Entry 6PC5 (electron microscopy, 2.70 A resolution); this record covers chains I and L of the 8 polymer chains in the assembly.

# Chain I
Molecule: 23S ribosomal RNA
From: Escherichia coli
Sequence (2904 nucleotides; numbered 1 to 2904; the number before each row is that of its first residue):
     1 GGUUAAGCGA CUAAGCGUAC ACGGUGGAUG CCCUGGCAGU CAGAGGCGAU GAAGGACGUG
    61 CUAAUCUGCG AUAAGCGUCG GUAAGGUGAU AUGAACCGUU AUAACCGGCG AUUUCCGAAU
   121 GGGGAAACCC AGUGUGUUUC GACACACUAU CAUUAACUGA AUCCAUAGGU UAAUGAGGCG
   181 AACCGGGGGA ACUGAAACAU CUAAGUACCC CGAGGAAAAG AAAUCAACCG AGAUUCCCCC
   241 AGUAGCGGCG AGCGAACGGG GAGCAGCCCA GAGCCUGAAU CAGUGUGUGU GUUAGUGGAA
   301 GCGUCUGGAA AGGCGCGCGA UACAGGGUGA CAGCCCCGUA CACAAAAAUG CACAUGCUGU
   361 GAGCUCGAUG AGUAGGGCGG GACACGUGGU AUCCUGUCUG AAUAUGGGGG GACCAUCCUC
   421 CAAGGCUAAA UACUCCUGAC UGACCGAUAG UGAACCAGUA CCGUGAGGGA AAGGCGAAAA
   481 GAACCCCGGC GAGGGGAGUG AAAAAGAACC UGAAACCGUG UACGUACAAG CAGUGGGAGC
   541 ACGCUUAGGC GUGUGACUGC GUACCUUUUG UAUAAUGGGU CAGCGACUUA UAUUCUGUAG
   601 CAAGGUUAAC CGAAUAGGGG AGCCGAAGGG AAACCGAGUC UUAACUGGGC GUUAAGUUGC
   661 AGGGUAUAGA CCCGAAACCC GGUGAUCUAG CCAUGGGCAG GUUGAAGGUU GGGUAACACU
   721 AACUGGAGGA CCGAACCGAC UAAUGUUGAA AAAUUAGCGG AUGACUUGUG GCUGGGGGUG
   781 AAAGGCCAAU CAAACCGGGA GAUAGCUGGU UCUCCCCGAA AGCUAUUUAG GUAGCGCCUC
   841 GUGAAUUCAU CUCCGGGGGU AGAGCACUGU UUCGGCAAGG GGGUCAUCCC GACUUACCAA
   901 CCCGAUGCAA ACUGCGAAUA CCGGAGAAUG UUAUCACGGG AGACACACGG CGGGUGCUAA
   961 CGUCCGUCGU GAAGAGGGAA ACAACCCAGA CCGCCAGCUA AGGUCCCAAA GUCAUGGUUA
  1021 AGUGGGAAAC GAUGUGGGAA GGCCCAGACA GCCAGGAUGU UGGCUUAGAA GCAGCCAUCA
  1081 UUUAAAGAAA GCGUAAUAGC UCACUGGUCG AGUCGGCCUG CGCGGAAGAU GUAACGGGGC
  1141 UAAACCAUGC ACCGAAGCUG CGGCAGCGAC GCUUAUGCGU UGUUGGGUAG GGGAGCGUUC
  1201 UGUAAGCCUG CGAAGGUGUG CUGUGAGGCA UGCUGGAGGU AUCAGAAGUG CGAAUGCUGA
  1261 CAUAAGUAAC GAUAAAGCGG GUGAAAAGCC CGCUCGCCGG AAGACCAAGG GUUCCUGUCC
  1321 AACGUUAAUC GGGGCAGGGU GAGUCGACCC CUAAGGCGAG GCCGAAAGGC GUAGUCGAUG
  1381 GGAAACAGGU UAAUAUUCCU GUACUUGGUG UUACUGCGAA GGGGGGACGG AGAAGGCUAU
  1441 GUUGGCCGGG CGACGGUUGU CCCGGUUUAA GCGUGUAGGC UGGUUUUCCA GGCAAAUCCG
  1501 GAAAAUCAAG GCUGAGGCGU GAUGACGAGG CACUACGGUG CUGAAGCAAC AAAUGCCCUG
  1561 CUUCCAGGAA AAGCCUCUAA GCAUCAGGUA ACAUCAAAUC GUACCCCAAA CCGACACAGG
  1621 UGGUCAGGUA GAGAAUACCA AGGCGCUUGA GAGAACUCGG GUGAAGGAAC UAGGCAAAAU
  1681 GGUGCCGUAA CUUCGGGAGA AGGCACGCUG AUAUGUAGGU GAGGUCCCUC GCGGAUGGAG
  1741 CUGAAAUCAG UCGAAGAUAC CAGCUGGCUG CAACUGUUUA UUAAAAACAC AGCACUGUGC
  1801 AAACACGAAA GUGGACGUAU ACGGUGUGAC GCCUGCCCGG UGCCGGAAGG UUAAUUGAUG
  1861 GGGUUAGCGC AAGCGAAGCU CUUGAUCGAA GCCCCGGUAA ACGGCGGCCG UAACXAUAAC
  1921 GGUCCUAAGG UAGCGAAAUU CCUUGUCGGG UAAGUUCCGA CXUGCACGAA UGGCGUAAUG
  1981 AUGGCCAGGC UGUCUCCACC CGAGACUCAG UGAAAUUGAA CUCGCUGUGA AGAUGCAGUG
  2041 UACCCGCGGC AAGACGGAAA GACCCCGUXA ACCUUUACUA UAGCUUGACA CUGAACAUUG
  2101 AGCCUUGAUG UGUAGGAUAG GUGGGAGGCU UUGAAGUGUG GACGCCAGUC UGCAUGGAGC
  2161 CGACCUUGAA AUACCACCCU UUAAUGUUUG AUGUUCUAAC GUUGACCCGU AAUCCGGGUU
  2221 GCGGACAGUG UCUGGUGGGU AGUUUGACUG GGGCGGUCUC CUCCUAAAGA GUAACGGAGG
  2281 AGCACGAAGG UUGGCUAAUC CUGGUCGGAC AUCAGGAGGU UAGUGCAAUG GCAUAAGCCA
  2341 GCUUGACUGC GAGCGUGACG GCGCGAGCAG GUGCGAAAGC AGGUCAUAGU GAUCCGGUGG
  2401 UUCUGAAUGG AAGGGCCAUC GCUCAACGGA UAAAAGGUAC UCCGGGGAUA ACAGGCUGAU
  2461 ACCGCCCAAG AGUUCAUAUC GACGGCGGUG UUUGGCACCU CGAUGUCGGC UCAUCACAUC
  2521 CUGGGGCUGA AGUAGGUCCC AAGGGUAUGG CUGUUCGCCA UUUAAAGUGG UACGCGAGCU
  2581 GGGUUUAGAA CGUCGUGAGA CAGUUCGGUC CCUAUCUGCC GUGGGCGCUG GAGAACUGAG
  2641 GGGGGCUGCU CCUAGUACGA GAGGACCGGA GUGGACGCAU CACUGGUGUU CGGGUUGUCA
  2701 UGCCAAUGGC ACUGCCCGGU AGCUAAAUGC GGAAGAGAUA AGUGCUGAAA GCAUCUAAGC
  2761 ACGAAACUUG CCCCGAGAUG AGUUCUCCCU GACCCUUUAA GGGUCCUGAA GGAACGUUGA
  2821 AGACGACGAC GUUGAUAGGC CGGGUGUGUA AGCGCAGCGA UGCGUUGAGC UAACCGGUAC
  2881 UAAUGAACCG UGAGGCUUAA CCUU
Disordered / not traced: 886-891, 2030
Covalently attached groups: covalent link PSU_1911-A1918
Modified positions: 1MG (1N-methylguanosine-5'-monophosphate) at position 745, PSU (pseudouridine-5'-monophosphate) at position 746, 5MU (5-methyluridine 5'-monophosphate) at position 747, PSU (pseudouridine-5'-monophosphate) at position 955, 6MZ (N6-methyladenosine-5'-monophosphate) at position 1618, 2MG (2N-methylguanosine-5'-monophosphate) at position 1835, PSU (pseudouridine-5'-monophosphate) at position 1911, 3TD ((1S)-1,4-anhydro-1-(3-methyl-2,4-dioxo-1,2,3,4-tetrahydropyrimidin-5-yl)-5-O-phosphono-D-ribitol) at position 1915, PSU (pseudouridine-5'-monophosphate) at position 1917, 5MU (5-methyluridine 5'-monophosphate) at position 1939, 5MC (5-methylcytidine-5'-monophosphate) at position 1962, G7M (N7-methyl-guanosine-5'-monophosphate) at position 2069, OMG (o2'-methylguanosine-5'-monophosphate) at position 2251, 2MG (2N-methylguanosine-5'-monophosphate) at position 2445, PSU (pseudouridine-5'-monophosphate) at position 2457, OMC (o2'-methylycytidine-5'-monophosphate) at position 2498, 2MA (2-methyladenosine-5'-monophosphate) at position 2503, PSU (pseudouridine-5'-monophosphate) at position 2504, OMU (o2'-methyluridine 5'-monophosphate) at position 2552, PSU (pseudouridine-5'-monophosphate) at position 2580, PSU (pseudouridine-5'-monophosphate) at position 2605
Residues lining bound ligands: O7V ((2R)-2-[(3S,4R,5E,10E,12E,14S,16R,26aR)-16-fluoro-14-hydroxy-4,12-dimethyl-1,7,22-trioxo-4,7,8,9,14,15,16,17,24,25,26,26a-dodecahydro-1H,3H,22H-21,18-(azeno)pyrrolo[2,1-c][1,8,4,19]dioxadiazacyclotetracosin-3-yl]propyl isoquinolin-3-ylcarbamate): G2061, A2062, C2063, C2064, OMG_2251, A2450, A2451, C2452, 2MA_2503, PSU_2504, G2505, U2506, U2585, A2602
From the paper describing this entry:
  - binding site for O7V: C2452, A2602

# Chain L
Protein: 50S ribosomal protein L15
From: Escherichia coli
UniProt: A0A037Y8L6 (A0A037Y8L6_ECOLX); residue numbers follow UniProt; this construct covers 1-144
Chain sequence (144 residues; numbered 1 to 144; the number before each row is that of its first residue):
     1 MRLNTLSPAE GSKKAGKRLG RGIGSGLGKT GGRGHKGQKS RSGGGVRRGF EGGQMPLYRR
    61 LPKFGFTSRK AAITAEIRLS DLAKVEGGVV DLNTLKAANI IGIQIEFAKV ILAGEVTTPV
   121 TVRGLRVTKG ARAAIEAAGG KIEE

# How chain I and chain L interact
Contacting residue pairs (169):
  A195(I) - Arg47(L)  hydrogen bond to the phosphate
  A196(I) - Gln38(L)  hydrogen bond to the base
  A196(I) - Arg47(L)  salt bridge to the phosphate
  A196(I) - Phe50(L)  base contact
  A244(I) - Thr67(L)  hydrogen bond to the phosphate
  G245(I) - Thr67(L)  hydrogen bond to the phosphate
  C249(I) - Lys63(L)  hydrogen bond to the sugar
  G250(I) - Tyr58(L)  phosphate contact
  G250(I) - Arg59(L)  phosphate contact
  A251(I) - Arg47(L)  sugar contact
  A251(I) - Tyr58(L)  hydrogen bond to the phosphate
  C257(I) - Gln104(L)  hydrogen bond to the base
  G258(I) - Gln104(L)  sugar contact
  U566(I) - Lys29(L)  salt bridge to the phosphate
  U567(I) - Lys29(L)  salt bridge to the phosphate
  U567(I) - His35(L)  salt bridge to the phosphate
  U567(I) - Lys36(L)  hydrogen bond to the phosphate
  U568(I) - Lys36(L)  salt bridge to the phosphate
  C587(I) - Leu19(L)  sugar contact
  C587(I) - Arg21(L)  salt bridge to the phosphate
  C587(I) - Arg33(L)  hydrogen bond to the base
  G597(I) - Gly11(L)  hydrogen bond to the sugar
  G597(I) - Ser12(L)  base contact
  U598(I) - Ala9(L)  sugar contact
  U598(I) - Glu10(L)  sugar contact
  U598(I) - Gly11(L)  sugar contact
  U598(I) - Ser12(L)  sugar contact
  A621(I) - Asn99(L)  hydrogen bond to the phosphate
  G622(I) - Asn99(L)  hydrogen bond to the phosphate
  G622(I) - Ile103(L)  phosphate contact
  A626(I) - Arg78(L)  hydrogen bond to the sugar
  A627(I) - Glu76(L)  hydrogen bond to the sugar
  A627(I) - Arg78(L)  salt bridge to the phosphate
  A627(I) - Leu112(L)  hydrogen bond to the base
  A627(I) - Ala113(L)  base contact
  A631(I) - Phe64(L)  sugar contact
  A631(I) - Gly65(L)  sugar contact
  A631(I) - Phe66(L)  hydrogen bond to the sugar
  A632(I) - Phe66(L)  sugar contact
  A632(I) - Ser68(L)  phosphate contact
  A633(I) - Ser68(L)  hydrogen bond to the phosphate
  A633(I) - Ala71(L)  phosphate contact
  C634(I) - Lys70(L)  phosphate contact
  C634(I) - Arg126(L)  salt bridge to the phosphate
  C635(I) - Lys109(L)  salt bridge to the phosphate
  C635(I) - Arg126(L)  salt bridge to the phosphate
  C635(I) - Lys129(L)  phosphate contact
  G636(I) - Glu76(L)  hydrogen bond to the base
  G636(I) - Lys109(L)  salt bridge to the phosphate
  G636(I) - Ile111(L)  base contact
  G636(I) - Thr128(L)  phosphate contact
  G636(I) - Lys129(L)  salt bridge to the phosphate
  A637(I) - Ile111(L)  phosphate contact
  A637(I) - Leu112(L)  hydrogen bond to the phosphate
  A637(I) - Thr128(L)  hydrogen bond to the phosphate
  A637(I) - Gly130(L)  phosphate contact
  C660(I) - Lys13(L)  sugar contact
  A661(I) - Ser12(L)  sugar contact
  A661(I) - Lys13(L)  sugar contact
  A661(I) - Lys14(L)  hydrogen bond to the sugar
  G662(I) - Lys14(L)  sugar contact
  G662(I) - Ala15(L)  sugar contact
  G662(I) - Gly16(L)  phosphate contact
  G662(I) - Lys17(L)  phosphate contact
  G663(I) - Gly16(L)  phosphate contact
  G663(I) - Lys17(L)  hydrogen bond to the phosphate
  G664(I) - Lys17(L)  salt bridge to the phosphate
  A666(I) - Val46(L)  phosphate contact
  A666(I) - Arg48(L)  sugar contact
  A670(I) - Ser42(L)  sugar contact
  A670(I) - Gly43(L)  phosphate contact
  C671(I) - Arg33(L)  base contact
  C671(I) - Ser40(L)  hydrogen bond to the base
  C671(I) - Ser42(L)  hydrogen bond to the phosphate
  C671(I) - Gly43(L)  hydrogen bond to the phosphate
  C672(I) - Ser42(L)  hydrogen bond to the phosphate
  G805(I) - Gln38(L)  sugar contact
  G805(I) - Arg41(L)  phosphate contact
  C806(I) - Gly37(L)  phosphate contact
  C806(I) - Gln38(L)  phosphate contact
  C806(I) - Arg41(L)  salt bridge to the phosphate
  U807(I) - Lys36(L)  salt bridge to the phosphate
  U807(I) - Arg41(L)  salt bridge to the phosphate
  G808(I) - Lys36(L)  salt bridge to the phosphate
  U810(I) - Gly20(L)  hydrogen bond to the sugar
  U810(I) - Thr30(L)  hydrogen bond to the base
  U811(I) - Gly20(L)  phosphate contact
  U811(I) - Arg21(L)  hydrogen bond to the phosphate
  U811(I) - Gly22(L)  hydrogen bond to the phosphate
  U811(I) - Gly28(L)  phosphate contact
  U811(I) - Lys29(L)  hydrogen bond to the phosphate
  C812(I) - Arg21(L)  base contact
  C812(I) - Gly22(L)  phosphate contact
  U813(I) - Gly22(L)  phosphate contact
  U813(I) - Ile23(L)  hydrogen bond to the phosphate
  U813(I) - Gly24(L)  hydrogen bond to the phosphate
  U813(I) - Ser25(L)  base contact
  C814(I) - Gly24(L)  hydrogen bond to the base
  A825(I) - Gln54(L)  hydrogen bond to the sugar
  U826(I) - Gly53(L)  hydrogen bond to the sugar
  U826(I) - Gln54(L)  sugar contact
  G831(I) - Gln38(L)  hydrogen bond to the sugar
  G831(I) - Gly52(L)  base contact
  U832(I) - Gly37(L)  phosphate contact
  U832(I) - Gln38(L)  hydrogen bond to the phosphate
  U832(I) - Lys39(L)  phosphate contact
  U832(I) - Val46(L)  sugar contact
  U832(I) - Phe50(L)  sugar contact
  U832(I) - Gly52(L)  base contact
  A833(I) - Lys39(L)  salt bridge to the phosphate
  A833(I) - Phe50(L)  sugar contact
  A833(I) - Glu51(L)  sugar contact
  G942(I) - Gly32(L)  sugar contact
  G942(I) - Gly34(L)  phosphate contact
  G942(I) - Lys39(L)  salt bridge to the phosphate
  A943(I) - Gly34(L)  phosphate contact
  A943(I) - His35(L)  hydrogen bond to the phosphate
  A1189(I) - Thr30(L)  phosphate contact
  A1189(I) - Gly34(L)  sugar contact
  G1190(I) - Thr30(L)  hydrogen bond to the phosphate
  G1190(I) - Gly31(L)  phosphate contact
  G1190(I) - Gly32(L)  hydrogen bond to the phosphate
  G1190(I) - Arg33(L)  hydrogen bond to the phosphate
  G1190(I) - Gly34(L)  hydrogen bond to the phosphate
  G1191(I) - Lys17(L)  salt bridge to the phosphate
  G1191(I) - Leu27(L)  phosphate contact
  G1191(I) - Gly32(L)  phosphate contact
  G1192(I) - Lys17(L)  salt bridge to the phosphate
  G1193(I) - Lys14(L)  salt bridge to the phosphate
  G1202(I) - Leu3(L)  base contact
  U1203(I) - Leu3(L)  sugar contact
  U1203(I) - Asn4(L)  base contact
  U1242(I) - Asn4(L)  hydrogen bond to the base
  C1243(I) - Leu3(L)  base contact
  C1243(I) - Asn4(L)  sugar contact
  C1243(I) - Thr5(L)  sugar contact
  C1243(I) - Leu6(L)  sugar contact
  A1244(I) - Leu6(L)  sugar contact
  A1244(I) - Ser7(L)  phosphate contact
  A1244(I) - Pro8(L)  sugar contact
  G1245(I) - Pro8(L)  phosphate contact
  G1245(I) - Lys13(L)  salt bridge to the phosphate
  A1246(I) - Lys13(L)  phosphate contact
  U1249(I) - Arg18(L)  base contact
  G1250(I) - Arg18(L)  salt bridge to the phosphate
  G1250(I) - Arg21(L)  salt bridge to the phosphate
  A2358(I) - Gln54(L)  hydrogen bond to the base
  C2359(I) - Arg60(L)  hydrogen bond to the base
  G2360(I) - Arg60(L)  hydrogen bond to the sugar
  G2360(I) - Leu61(L)  phosphate contact
  A2392(I) - Met55(L)  base contact
  A2392(I) - Arg60(L)  hydrogen bond to the sugar
  U2393(I) - Arg59(L)  hydrogen bond to the sugar
  U2393(I) - Arg60(L)  sugar contact
  U2393(I) - Leu61(L)  sugar contact
  U2393(I) - Pro62(L)  phosphate contact
  C2394(I) - Pro62(L)  phosphate contact
  C2394(I) - Lys63(L)  hydrogen bond to the phosphate
  C2395(I) - Lys63(L)  salt bridge to the phosphate
  A2406(I) - Arg69(L)  hydrogen bond to the base
  G2414(I) - Phe66(L)  base contact
  G2415(I) - Gly65(L)  hydrogen bond to the phosphate
  G2415(I) - Phe66(L)  sugar contact
  C2416(I) - Phe64(L)  phosphate contact
  C2416(I) - Gly65(L)  hydrogen bond to the phosphate
  G2428(I) - Gln54(L)  base contact
  G2428(I) - Met55(L)  hydrogen bond to the sugar
  G2428(I) - Arg60(L)  base contact
  G2429(I) - Met55(L)  base contact
Other interface residues (no listed pair), chain I (93 interface residues in all): G252, U588, A599, G604, G620, G628, U639, U828, A941, A1241, G2361, C2403, U2404, U2431, A2448
Other interface residues (no listed pair), chain L (82 interface residues in all): Gly26, Leu57, Asp81, Lys84, Val127, Ala131

# Overview
93 residues of chain I and 82 residues of chain L are in contact, with 54 hydrogen bonds and 26 salt bridges.
Polar pairs include A196(I)-Gln38(L), C257(I)-Gln104(L) and C587(I)-Arg33(L). Ligands of chain I: compound
O7V. From the paper: a binding site for O7V at C2452(I) and A2602(I).
Chain I is 23S ribosomal RNA and chain L is 50S ribosomal protein L15, both from Escherichia coli; the
structure, E. coli 50S ribosome bound to compounds 46 and VS1, was determined by electron microscopy together
with 6PC6, 6PC7, 6PC8, 6PCH, 6PCQ, 6PCR and 3 further entries from the same study.
